PDB entry 7USL | electron microscopy, 2.70 A resolution | chains H and L of the 5 polymer chains in the assembly

== Chain H ==
Name: M1F5 fab heavy chain
Source organism: Homo sapiens
Notes: antibody fragment or engineered binder
Amino-acid sequence (228 residues; numbered 1 to 225 plus 4 insertion-coded residues; 1 number in that range is skipped by the numbering (no residue carries it; nothing is unmodelled there); the number before each row is that of its first residue; a row labelled like 82A-82C holds insertion residues (82A, then the next letters in order)):
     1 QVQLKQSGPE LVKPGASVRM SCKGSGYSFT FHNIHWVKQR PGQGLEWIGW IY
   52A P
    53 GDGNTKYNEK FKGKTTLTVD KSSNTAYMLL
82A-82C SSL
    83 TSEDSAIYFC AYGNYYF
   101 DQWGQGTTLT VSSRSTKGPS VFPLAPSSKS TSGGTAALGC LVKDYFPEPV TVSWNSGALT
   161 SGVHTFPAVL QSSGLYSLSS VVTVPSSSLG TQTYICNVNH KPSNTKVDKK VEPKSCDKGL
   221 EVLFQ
Not modelled in the structure: 1-2, 114-225
Disulfides: Cys-22/Cys-92

== Chain L ==
Name: M1F5 fab light chain
Source organism: Homo sapiens
Notes: antibody fragment or engineered binder
Amino-acid sequence (213 residues; each row starts with the number of its first residue):
     2 IQMMQSTSSL SASLGDRVTI SCSASQGITN YLNWYQQKPD GTVKLLIYYT SSLHSGVPSR
    62 FSGSGSGTDY SLTISNLEPE DIATYYCQQY SNLPWTFGGG TKLEIKRTVA APSVFIFPPS
   122 DEQLKSGTAS VVCLLNNFYP REAKVQWKVD NALQSGNSQE SVTEQDSKDS TYSLSSTLTL
   182 SKADYEKHKV YACEVTHQGL SSPVTKSFNR GEC
Not modelled in the structure: 108-214
Disulfides: Cys-23/Cys-88

== Interface between chain H and chain L ==
Contacting residue pairs - 23 pairs, chain H then chain L:
  His-35(H) with Trp-96(L)
  Gln-39(H) with Gln-38(L), hydrogen bond
  Leu-45(H) with Gln-38(L); Tyr-87(L); Phe-98(L)
  Trp-47(H) with Leu-94(L), hydrophobic; Pro-95(L), hydrophobic; Trp-96(L)
  Lys-58(H) with Leu-94(L)
  Asn-60(H) with Pro-95(L)
  Phe-91(H) with Gly-42(L)
  Asn-96(H) with Trp-96(L)
  Tyr-97(H) with Asn-34(L); Tyr-91(L)
  Tyr-98(H) with Asn-34(L); Leu-46(L), hydrophobic; Tyr-49(L), hydrophobic
  Phe-99(H) with Tyr-36(L), hydrogen bond (backbone-side chain); Leu-46(L); Phe-98(L), hydrophobic
  Asp-101(H) with Leu-46(L); His-55(L), salt bridge
  Trp-103(H) with Val-44(L)
Also at the interface, not in a pair above, chain H (15 interface residues in all): Gln-43, Gly-44
Also at the interface, not in a pair above, chain L (15 interface residues in all): Gln-89

== Overview ==
The chain H/chain L interface involves 15 residues from each chain, with 2 hydrogen bonds and 1 salt bridge.
Polar contacts include Asp-101(H)/His-55(L), Gln-39(H)/Gln-38(L) and Phe-99(H)/Tyr-36(L).
Here chain H is M1F5 fab heavy chain and chain L is M1F5 fab light chain, both from Homo sapiens. Entry 7USL
(Integrin alphaM/beta2 ectodomain in complex with adenylate cyclase toxin RTX751 and M1F5 Fab) was determined
by electron microscopy (same publication as 7USM).
